Entry 4I8Z (X-ray diffraction, 1.75 A resolution); this record covers chains A and B.

[Chain A (and B)]
Name: Protease
From: Human immunodeficiency virus type 1
Notes: EC 3.4.23.16; chain B of this document is another copy of the same molecule, construct and numbering; everything in this record applies to it too
Reference sequence: P0C6F2 (POL_HV1LW); residues 1-99 here correspond to UniProt positions 489-587 (UniProt number = residue number + 488)
Chain sequence (99 residues; row label = number of the first residue in the row):
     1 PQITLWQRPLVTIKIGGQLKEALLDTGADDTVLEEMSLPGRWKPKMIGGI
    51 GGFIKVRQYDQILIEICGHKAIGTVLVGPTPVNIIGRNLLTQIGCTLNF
Curated features (UniProtKB/Swiss-Prot):
  - region (Dimerization of protease): P1 to L5, G49 to K55, N88 to F99
  - active site: D25 (For protease activity)
  - site: F99 (Cleavage)
Residues lining bound ligands: G08 ((3R,3aS,6aR)-hexahydrofuro[2,3-b]furan-3-yl [(2S,3R)-4-{[(4-carbamoylphenyl)sulfonyl](2-methylpropyl)amino}-3-hydroxy-1-phenylbutan-2-yl]carbamate): R8, L23, D25, G27, A28, D29, D30, V32, I47, G48, G49, I50, L76, P81, V82, I84

[Interface between chain A and chain B]
Residue-residue contacts (98; chain A residue first):
  P1(A) with L97(B); N98(B); F99(B), hydrogen bond (backbone-backbone)
  Q2(A) with T96(B); L97(B); N98(B), hydrogen bond
  I3(A) with T96(B); L97(B), hydrogen bond (backbone-backbone); F99(B), hydrophobic
  T4(A) with T96(B)
  L5(A) with T26(B); R87(B), hydrogen bond (backbone-side chain); L90(B), hydrophobic; T91(B); C95(B)
  W6(A) with R87(B), hydrogen bond (backbone-side chain); T91(B)
  Q7(A) with R87(B)
  R8(A) with D29(B), salt bridge; R87(B)
  P9(A) with T26(B); R87(B)
  L23(A) with G27(B)
  L24(A) with T26(B), hydrogen bond (backbone-side chain); L97(B), hydrophobic; F99(B), hydrophobic
  D25(A) with D25(B); T26(B); G27(B), hydrogen bond (side chain-backbone)
  T26(A) with L5(B); P9(B); L24(B), hydrogen bond (side chain-backbone); D25(B); T26(B), hydrogen bond (side chain-backbone); L97(B)
  G27(A) with L23(B); D25(B), hydrogen bond (backbone-side chain)
  D29(A) with R8(B), salt bridge
  G49(A) with I50(B); P81(B)
  I50(A) with G49(B); I54(B); T80(B); P81(B)
  G51(A) with G51(B); G52(B); I54(B)
  G52(A) with G51(B)
  I54(A) with I50(B); G51(B)
  H69(A) with F99(B)
  T80(A) with I50(B)
  P81(A) with G49(B); I50(B)
  R87(A) with L5(B), hydrogen bond (side chain-backbone); W6(B), hydrogen bond (side chain-backbone); Q7(B), hydrogen bond (side chain-backbone); R8(B); P9(B)
  L90(A) with L5(B), hydrophobic
  T91(A) with L5(B); W6(B)
  I93(A) with F99(B)
  G94(A) with N98(B); F99(B)
  C95(A) with L5(B); L97(B), hydrophobic; N98(B); F99(B), hydrophobic
  T96(A) with Q2(B); I3(B); T4(B); T96(B); L97(B); N98(B), hydrogen bond (backbone-backbone)
  L97(A) with P1(B); Q2(B); I3(B), hydrogen bond (backbone-backbone); P9(B), hydrophobic; L24(B), hydrophobic; T26(B); C95(B), hydrophobic; T96(B); L97(B), hydrophobic
  N98(A) with P1(B); Q2(B); G94(B); C95(B); T96(B), hydrogen bond (backbone-backbone); N98(B), hydrogen bond
  F99(A) with P1(B), hydrogen bond (backbone-backbone); I3(B), hydrophobic; L24(B), hydrophobic; C67(B), hydrophobic; H69(B); I93(B); G94(B); C95(B), hydrophobic
Interface residues without a listed pair, chain A (39 interface residues in all): V32, I47, G48, F53, C67, P79
Interface residues without a listed pair, chain B (40 interface residues in all): V32, I47, G48, F53, I66, P79

[In short]
The interface between chain A and chain B involves 39 residues on one side and 40 on the other; the contacts
include 18 hydrogen bonds and 2 salt bridges. Among the polar pairs are R8(A)-D29(B), Q2(A)-N98(B) and
L5(A)-R87(B). Ligands of chain A: compound G08.
Both chains are Protease (Human immunodeficiency virus type 1). Entry 4I8Z (Crystal structure of wild type
HIV-1 protease in complex with non-peptidic inhibitor, GRL008) was determined by X-ray diffraction together
with 4HLA and 4I8W from the same study.
